PDB entry 6ATF | X-ray diffraction, 1.90 A resolution | chains A and B of the 3 polymer chains in the assembly

[Chain A]
Molecule: HLA class II histocompatibility antigen, DR alpha chain
Source organism: Homo sapiens
UniProtKB: P01903 (DRA_HUMAN); residues 1-181 here correspond to UniProt positions 26-206 (UniProt number = residue number + 25)
Amino-acid sequence (189 residues; each row starts with the number of its first residue):
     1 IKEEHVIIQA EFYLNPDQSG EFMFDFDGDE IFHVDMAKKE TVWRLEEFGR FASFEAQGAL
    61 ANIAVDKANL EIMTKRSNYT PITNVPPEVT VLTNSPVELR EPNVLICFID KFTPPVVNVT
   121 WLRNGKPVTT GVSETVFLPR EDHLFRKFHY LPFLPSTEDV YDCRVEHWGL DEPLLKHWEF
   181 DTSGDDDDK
Disordered / not traced: 1-2, 183-189
Sequence notes: expression tag (182-189)
Curated features (UniProtKB/Swiss-Prot):
  - region: Glu179 to Asp181 (Connecting peptide)
  - site: Gln9 (Self- and pathogen-derived peptide antigen), Gly49 (Self-peptide antigen), Phe51 (Self- and pathogen-derived peptide antigen), Ala52 (Self-peptide antigen), Ser53 (Self- and pathogen-derived peptide antigen), Glu55 (Pathogen-derived peptide antigen), Asn62 (Self- and pathogen-derived peptide antigen), Asn69 (Pathogen-derived peptide antigen), Arg76 (Self- and pathogen-derived peptide antigen)
  - glycosylation (N-linked (GlcNAc...) asparagine): Asn78, Asn118
Cystine bridges: Cys107-Cys163
Glycans and other covalent adducts: N-acetylglucosamine (NAG) linked to Asn78, Asn118

[Chain B]
Molecule: MHC class II antigen
Source organism: Homo sapiens
UniProtKB: A0A0A1I7H6 (A0A0A1I7H6_HUMAN); residues 1-190 here correspond to UniProt positions 30-219 (UniProt number = residue number + 29)
Amino-acid sequence (200 residues; row label = number of the first residue in the row; numbers below 1 keep their minus sign (Gly-1 is residue -1)):
    -1 GSGDTRPRFL EYSTSECHFF NGTERVRFLE RYFHNQEENV RFDSDVGEYR AVTELGRPDA
    59 EYWNSQKDLL EQRRAAVDTY CRHNYGVGES FTVQRRVHPK VTVYPSKTQP LQHHNLLVCS
   119 VSGFYPGSIE VRWFRNGQEE KTGVVSTGLI HNGDWTFQTL VMLETVPRSG EVYTCQVEHP
   179 SVTSPLTVEW RATGGDDDDK
Disordered / not traced: -1 to 1, 191-198
Sequence notes: expression tag (-1 to 0, 191-198)
Cystine bridges: Cys15-Cys79, Cys117-Cys173

[Chain A / chain B interface]
Contacting residue pairs - 114 pairs, chain A then chain B:
  Glu3(A) - His16(B)  salt bridge
  Glu3(A) - Phe17(B)
  Glu3(A) - Phe18(B)
  Glu4(A) - Phe17(B)  hydrogen bond (backbone-backbone)
  Glu4(A) - Asn19(B)
  Glu4(A) - Gly20(B)  hydrogen bond (side chain-backbone)
  His5(A) - Cys15(B)
  His5(A) - His16(B)
  His5(A) - Phe17(B)  hydrogen bond (backbone-backbone)
  His5(A) - Tyr83(B)
  His5(A) - Val91(B)
  Val6(A) - Cys15(B)
  Val6(A) - His16(B)
  Ile7(A) - Ser13(B)
  Ile7(A) - Glu14(B)
  Ile7(A) - Cys15(B)  hydrogen bond (backbone-backbone)
  Ile7(A) - Phe17(B)  hydrophobic
  Ile8(A) - Ser13(B)
  Ile8(A) - Glu14(B)
  Gln9(A) - Ser11(B)
  Gln9(A) - Thr12(B)
  Gln9(A) - Ser13(B)  hydrogen bond (backbone-backbone)
  Gln9(A) - Tyr78(B)  hydrogen bond
  Ala10(A) - Ser11(B)
  Ala10(A) - Thr12(B)
  Glu11(A) - Tyr10(B)
  Glu11(A) - Ser11(B)  hydrogen bond (backbone-backbone)
  Phe12(A) - Leu8(B)  hydrophobic
  Phe12(A) - Glu9(B)
  Phe12(A) - Tyr10(B)  hydrophobic
  Tyr13(A) - Phe7(B)
  Tyr13(A) - Leu8(B)
  Tyr13(A) - Glu9(B)  hydrogen bond (backbone-backbone)
  Leu14(A) - Arg6(B)
  Leu14(A) - Phe7(B)
  Leu14(A) - Leu8(B)  hydrophobic
  Asn15(A) - Arg6(B)
  Asn15(A) - Phe7(B)  hydrogen bond (backbone-backbone)
  Pro16(A) - Arg4(B)
  Pro16(A) - Pro5(B)
  Pro16(A) - Arg6(B)
  Asp17(A) - Arg6(B)  salt bridge
  Phe24(A) - Tyr78(B)
  Phe24(A) - Asn82(B)
  Phe26(A) - Thr90(B)
  Phe26(A) - Val91(B)
  Phe26(A) - Tyr123(B)
  Phe26(A) - Trp153(B)  hydrophobic
  Gly28(A) - His149(B)
  Asp29(A) - Tyr123(B)
  Asp29(A) - His149(B)  salt bridge
  Asp29(A) - Gly151(B)
  Asp29(A) - Asp152(B)
  Asp29(A) - Trp153(B)  hydrogen bond (side chain-backbone)
  Glu30(A) - Trp153(B)  hydrogen bond (backbone-side chain)
  Arg44(A) - Gly151(B)  hydrogen bond (side chain-backbone)
  Arg44(A) - Asp152(B)
  Arg44(A) - Trp153(B)
  Leu45(A) - Arg93(B)
  Leu45(A) - Trp153(B)
  Phe48(A) - Phe89(B)  hydrophobic
  Phe48(A) - Trp153(B)
  Phe51(A) - Phe89(B)  hydrophobic
  Ala52(A) - Val85(B)  hydrophobic
  Asp66(A) - Glu9(B)
  Asn69(A) - Glu9(B)
  Leu70(A) - Phe7(B)
  Leu70(A) - Glu9(B)
  Leu70(A) - His32(B)
  Met73(A) - Glu9(B)
  Met73(A) - His32(B)
  Met73(A) - Asn37(B)
  Met73(A) - Leu53(B)  hydrophobic
  Thr74(A) - Phe7(B)
  Thr74(A) - His32(B)
  Arg76(A) - Leu53(B)  hydrogen bond (side chain-backbone)
  Arg76(A) - Asp57(B)  salt bridge
  Ser77(A) - His32(B)
  Ser77(A) - Leu53(B)
  Tyr79(A) - Phe7(B)
  Thr80(A) - Phe7(B)
  Thr80(A) - Asn33(B)  hydrogen bond (backbone-side chain)
  Pro81(A) - Pro5(B)  hydrophobic
  Pro81(A) - Arg6(B)
  Pro81(A) - Phe7(B)  hydrophobic
  Pro81(A) - Asn33(B)
  Ile82(A) - Arg6(B)  hydrogen bond (backbone-backbone)
  Ile82(A) - Leu8(B)  hydrophobic
  Ile82(A) - Asn33(B)
  Ile82(A) - Gln34(B)
  Leu92(A) - Ile148(B)  hydrophobic
  Leu92(A) - Gln156(B)
  Thr93(A) - Gln156(B)  hydrogen bond (backbone-side chain)
  Asn94(A) - Gln156(B)
  Pro96(A) - Ser118(B)
  Ile106(A) - Asn150(B)
  Thr113(A) - Leu8(B)
  Thr113(A) - Gln34(B)  hydrogen bond
  Pro115(A) - Leu8(B)
  Pro139(A) - Tyr10(B)
  His143(A) - Arg29(B)  hydrogen bond
  His143(A) - Phe31(B)
  His143(A) - Gln34(B)  hydrogen bond (backbone-side chain)
  Leu144(A) - Gln34(B)
  Phe145(A) - Tyr10(B)  hydrophobic
  Arg146(A) - His149(B)
  Phe148(A) - His149(B)
  Phe148(A) - Asn150(B)
  Phe148(A) - Gly151(B)
  Tyr150(A) - Asn150(B)  hydrogen bond (side chain-backbone)
  Tyr150(A) - Gly151(B)  hydrogen bond (side chain-backbone)
  Tyr150(A) - Asp152(B)
  Trp168(A) - Asp2(B)
  Trp168(A) - Arg6(B)
Also at the interface, not in a pair above, chain A (56 interface residues in all): Asp27, Ile31, Ser95, Thr135, Asp142
Also at the interface, not in a pair above, chain B (49 interface residues in all): Tyr30, Pro56, Thr100, Tyr102, Ser120, Phe155

[In short]
Chain A and chain B form an interface of 56 and 49 residues respectively; the contacts include 21 hydrogen
bonds and 4 salt bridges. Among the polar pairs are Glu3(A)-His16(B), Asp17(A)-Arg6(B) and Asp29(A)-His149(B).
N-acetylglucosamine is covalently linked to Asn78(A) and Asn118(A).
Chain A is HLA class II histocompatibility antigen, DR alpha chain and chain B is MHC class II antigen, both
from Homo sapiens; the structure, HLA-DRB1*1402 in complex with Vimentin59-71, was determined by X-ray
diffraction, deposited together with 6ATZ and 6ATI.
